PDB entry 5I9Q | X-ray diffraction, 3.00 A resolution | chains B and C of the 3 polymer chains in the assembly

Chain B:
Name: 3BNC55 Fab heavy chain
Organism: Homo sapiens
Notes: antibody fragment or engineered binder
Amino-acid sequence (225 residues; each row starts with the number of its first residue; a row labelled like 72A-72C holds insertion residues (72A, then the next letters in order)):
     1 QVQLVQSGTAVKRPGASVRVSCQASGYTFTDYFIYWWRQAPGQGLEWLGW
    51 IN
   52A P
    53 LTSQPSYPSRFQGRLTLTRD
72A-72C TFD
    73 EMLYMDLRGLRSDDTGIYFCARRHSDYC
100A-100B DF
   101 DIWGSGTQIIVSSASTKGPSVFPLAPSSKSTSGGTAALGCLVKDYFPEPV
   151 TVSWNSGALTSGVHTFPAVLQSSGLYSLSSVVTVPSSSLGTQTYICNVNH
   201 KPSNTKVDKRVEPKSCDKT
Disordered / not traced: 1, 127-136, 190-194, 213-219
Disulfide bonds: Cys22-Cys92, Cys140-Cys196
Glycans and other covalent adducts: covalent link Gly139-Val181

Chain C:
Name: 3BNC55 light chain
Organism: Homo sapiens
Amino-acid sequence (207 residues; row label = number of the first residue in the row):
     1 DIQMTQSPSSLSASVGDKVTITCQTSAGYLNWYQQRRGRAPKLLMYDGSR
    51 LVTGVPSRFSGRRWGTQYNLTIGSLQPEDIATYYCQVYEFFGPGTRLDLK
   101 RTVAAPSVFIFPPSDEQLKSGTASVVCLLNNFYPREAKVQWKVDNALQSG
   151 NSQESVTEQDSKDSTYSLSSTLTLSKADYEKHKVYACEVTHQGLSSPVTK
   201 SFNRGEC
Disordered / not traced: 207
Disulfide bonds: Cys23-Cys85, Cys127-Cys187
Glycans and other covalent adducts: N-acetylglucosamine (NAG) linked to Asn69

How chain B and chain C interact:
Contacting residue pairs (48; chain B residue first):
  Trp37(B) - Glu89(C)
  Trp37(B) - Phe91(C)  hydrophobic
  Gln39(B) - Gln35(C)  hydrogen bond
  Gln43(B) - Tyr84(C)
  Leu45(B) - Phe91(C)  hydrophobic
  Trp47(B) - Glu89(C)
  Phe91(B) - Ala40(C)  hydrophobic
  Tyr99(B) - Tyr29(C)  hydrophobic
  Tyr99(B) - Asn31(C)
  Tyr99(B) - Tyr46(C)  hydrophobic
  Tyr99(B) - Asp47(C)
  Cys100(B) - Gln86(C)
  Cys100(B) - Tyr88(C)  hydrophobic
  Asp100A(B) - Asn31(C)
  Asp100A(B) - Tyr33(C)
  Asp100A(B) - Leu43(C)
  Asp100A(B) - Tyr46(C)
  Phe100B(B) - Tyr33(C)  hydrogen bond (backbone-side chain)
  Phe100B(B) - Leu43(C)
  Phe100B(B) - Gln86(C)
  Trp103(B) - Tyr33(C)
  Trp103(B) - Ala40(C)  hydrophobic
  Trp103(B) - Pro41(C)
  Trp103(B) - Phe91(C)  hydrophobic
  Gly104(B) - Ala40(C)
  Phe122(B) - Ser114(C)
  Pro123(B) - Ser114(C)
  Leu124(B) - Phe111(C)  hydrophobic
  Ala125(B) - Phe111(C)
  Ala137(B) - Phe109(C)  hydrophobic
  Ala137(B) - Phe111(C)
  Leu138(B) - Phe111(C)  hydrophobic
  His164(B) - Asn130(C)  hydrogen bond
  His164(B) - Asn131(C)
  His164(B) - Ser167(C)  hydrogen bond
  Phe166(B) - Leu128(C)  hydrophobic
  Phe166(B) - Ser155(C)
  Phe166(B) - Thr157(C)
  Phe166(B) - Ser167(C)
  Phe166(B) - Leu168(C)
  Phe166(B) - Ser169(C)
  Pro167(B) - Ser155(C)  hydrogen bond (backbone-side chain)
  Pro167(B) - Val156(C)
  Val169(B) - Glu154(C)
  Val169(B) - Ser155(C)
  Ser179(B) - Ser169(C)
  Val181(B) - Leu128(C)  hydrophobic
  Thr183(B) - Asn130(C)
Also at the interface, not in a pair above, chain B (32 interface residues in all): Tyr35, Gly44, Arg95, Asp98, Asp101, Pro126, Leu141
Also at the interface, not in a pair above, chain C (31 interface residues in all): Arg39, Phe90, Gln117, Ser124

Overview:
32 residues of chain B face 31 of chain C across their interface, with 5 hydrogen bonds. Polar contacts
include Gln39(B)-Gln35(C), Phe100B(B)-Tyr33(C) and His164(B)-Asn130(C). N-acetylglucosamine is covalently
linked to Asn69(C).
Chain B is 3BNC55 Fab heavy chain and chain C is 3BNC55 light chain, both from Homo sapiens; the structure,
Crystal structure of 3BNC55 Fab in complex with 426c.TM4deltaV1-3 gp120, was determined by X-ray diffraction,
deposited together with 5FA2.
